Entry 6W7Z (X-ray diffraction, 1.80 A resolution); this record covers chains A and B.

# Chain A
Molecule: Ubiquitin-conjugating enzyme E2 D2
From: Homo sapiens
Notes: EC 2.3.2.23, 2.3.2.24
UniProtKB: P62837 (UB2D2_HUMAN); numbering as in UniProt (aligned over 1-147)
Amino-acid sequence (152 residues; each row starts with the number of its first residue; numbers below 1 keep their minus sign (Gly-4 is residue -4)):
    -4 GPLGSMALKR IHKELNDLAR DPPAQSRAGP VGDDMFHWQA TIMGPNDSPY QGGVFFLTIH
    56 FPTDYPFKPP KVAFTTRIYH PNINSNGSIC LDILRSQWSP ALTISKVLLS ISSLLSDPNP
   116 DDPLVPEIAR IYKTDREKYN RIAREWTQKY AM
Not modelled in the structure: -4 to -2
Differences from the reference sequence: expression tag (-4 to 0); engineered mutation Ser21 (Cys in P62837), Arg22 (Ser in P62837), Ser107 (Cys in P62837), Ser111 (Cys in P62837)

# Chain B
Molecule: E3 ubiquitin-protein ligase RLIM
From: Homo sapiens
Notes: EC 2.3.2.27
UniProtKB: Q9NVW2 (RNF12_HUMAN); residues 530-624 here = UniProt positions 530-624
Amino-acid sequence (99 residues; numbered 526 to 624; the number before each row is that of its first residue):
   526 GPLGSLAQFF LLNEDDDDQP RGLTKEQIDN LAMRSFGEND ALKTCSVCIT EYTEGNKLRK
   586 LPCSHEYHVH CIDRWLSENS TCPICRRAVL ASGNRESVV
Not modelled in the structure: 526-545, 617-624
Differences from the reference sequence: expression tag (526-529)
Metal / ion sites: Zn2+ site 1: Cys570, Cys573, His593, Cys596; Zn2+ site 2: Cys588, His590, Cys607, Cys610

# Interface between chain A and chain B
Contacting residue pairs (22):
  Arg5(A) - Ser571(B)  hydrogen bond (side chain-backbone)
  Arg5(A) - Val572(B)  hydrogen bond (side chain-backbone)
  Arg5(A) - Ile574(B)
  Lys8(A) - Ile574(B)
  Asp59(A) - Arg599(B)
  Pro61(A) - Val572(B)
  Phe62(A) - Val572(B)  hydrophobic
  Phe62(A) - Cys596(B)
  Phe62(A) - Arg599(B)
  Phe62(A) - Trp600(B)
  Lys63(A) - Glu603(B)  salt bridge
  Gln92(A) - Arg611(B)  hydrogen bond (backbone-side chain)
  Trp93(A) - Trp600(B)
  Ser94(A) - Pro608(B)  hydrogen bond (side chain-backbone)
  Ser94(A) - Arg611(B)
  Pro95(A) - Ser571(B)
  Pro95(A) - Val572(B)
  Pro95(A) - Trp600(B)
  Pro95(A) - Pro608(B)  hydrophobic
  Ala96(A) - Ser571(B)
  Ala96(A) - Pro608(B)
  Leu97(A) - Arg611(B)
Interface residues without a listed pair, chain A (16 interface residues in all): Met1, Glu9, Ile88, Thr98
Interface residues without a listed pair, chain B (11 interface residues in all): His595, Ile609

# Summary
16 residues of chain A and 11 residues of chain B are in contact, with 4 hydrogen bonds and 1 salt bridge.
Among the polar pairs are Lys63(A)-Glu603(B), Arg5(A)-Ser571(B) and Arg5(A)-Val572(B). The Zn2+ site 1 is
built by Cys570(B), Cys573(B), His593(B) and Cys596(B).
Chain A is Ubiquitin-conjugating enzyme E2 D2 and chain B is E3 ubiquitin-protein ligase RLIM, both from Homo
sapiens; the structure, RNF12 RING domain in complex with Ube2d2, was determined by X-ray diffraction together
with 6W9A from the same study.
